4PV1 - chains C and D of the 8 polymer chains in the assembly; structure by X-ray diffraction, 3.00 A resolution.

# Chain C
Protein: Apocytochrome f
From: Mastigocladus laminosus
UniProt: P83793 (CYF_MASLA); residues 1-289 here correspond to UniProt positions 45-333 (UniProt number = residue number + 44)
Sequence (289 residues; numbered 1 to 289; the number before each row is that of its first residue):
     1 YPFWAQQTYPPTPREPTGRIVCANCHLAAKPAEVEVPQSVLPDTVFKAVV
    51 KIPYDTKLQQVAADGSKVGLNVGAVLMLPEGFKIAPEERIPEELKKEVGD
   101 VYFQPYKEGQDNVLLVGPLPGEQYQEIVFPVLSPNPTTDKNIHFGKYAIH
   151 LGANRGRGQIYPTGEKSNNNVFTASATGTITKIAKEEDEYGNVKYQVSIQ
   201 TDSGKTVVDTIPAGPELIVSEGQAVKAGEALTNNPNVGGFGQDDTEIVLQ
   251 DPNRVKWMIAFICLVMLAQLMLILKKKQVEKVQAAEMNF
Not modelled in the structure: 289
Construct notes: conflict Pro11 (Glu55 in P83793)
Glycans and other covalent adducts: heme c (HEC) linked to Cys25
Bound ions: heme c Fe: Tyr1, His26
Residues lining bound ligands:
  - phosphatidic acid (7PH; (1R)-2-(dodecanoyloxy)-1-[(phosphonooxy)methyl]ethyl tetradecanoate): Asp251, Asn253, Arg254, Trp257, Met258, Ala260, Phe261, Leu264
  - heme c (HEC): Tyr1, Pro2, Trp4, Ala5, Thr8, Val21, Cys22, His26, Gln60, Gly69, Leu70, Asn71, Val72, Gly73, Ala74, Val75, Pro118, Asn154, Gly156, Arg157, Gly158, Gln159, Ile160, Tyr161, Pro162
  - dioleoyl-phosphatidylcholine (OPC; (7R,17E)-4-hydroxy-N,N,N,7-tetramethyl-7-[(8E)-octadec-8-enoyloxy]-10-oxo-3,5,9-trioxa-4-phosphaheptacos-17-en-1-aminium 4-oxide): Glu35, Val36, Pro37, Gln38

# Chain D
Protein: Cytochrome b6-f complex iron-sulfur subunit
From: Mastigocladus laminosus
Notes: EC 1.10.9.1
UniProt: P83794 (UCRI_MASLA); residues 1-179 here = UniProt positions 1-179
Sequence (179 residues; numbered 1 to 179; the number before each row is that of its first residue):
     1 MAQFTESMDVPDMGRRQFMNLLAFGTVTGVALGALYPLVKYFIPPSGGAV
    51 GGGTTAKDKLGNNVKVSKFLESHNAGDRVLVQGLKGDPTYIVVESKEAIR
   101 DYGINAVCTHLGCVVPWNAAENKFKCPCHGSQYDETGKVIRGPAPLSLAL
   151 CHATVQDDNIVLTPWTETDFRTGEKPWWV
Not modelled in the structure: 1-8, 47-54, 93-97
Disulfide bonds: Cys113-Cys128
Bound ions: 2Fe-2S cluster Fe: Cys108, His110, Cys126, His129
Residues lining bound ligands:
  - phosphatidic acid (7PH; (1R)-2-(dodecanoyloxy)-1-[(phosphonooxy)methyl]ethyl tetradecanoate): Gly33, Ala34, Tyr36, Pro37, Lys40
  - Octadecane (8K6): Val27, Ala31, Ala34, Pro37, Leu38
  - 2Fe-2S cluster (FES): Cys108, His110, Leu111, Gly112, Cys113, Cys126, His129, Ser131
  - dioleoyl-phosphatidylcholine (OPC; (7R,17E)-4-hydroxy-N,N,N,7-tetramethyl-7-[(8E)-octadec-8-enoyloxy]-10-oxo-3,5,9-trioxa-4-phosphaheptacos-17-en-1-aminium 4-oxide): Leu38, Val39, Phe42
What the authors report for this chain:
  - 2Fe-2S cluster coordination: His129

# Chain C / chain D interface
Residue-residue contacts - 21 pairs, chain C then chain D:
  Phe261(C) with Val30(D)
  Leu264(C) with Gly29(D); Val30(D)
  Val265(C) with Val30(D), hydrophobic
  Ala268(C) with Thr26(D); Val30(D), hydrophobic
  Met271(C) with Met19(D); Leu22(D), hydrophobic; Ala23(D)
  Leu272(C) with Ala23(D), hydrophobic; Phe24(D), hydrophobic; Val27(D), hydrophobic
  Leu274(C) with Met19(D)
  Lys275(C) with Arg16(D), hydrogen bond (side chain-backbone); Met19(D); Asn20(D); Ala23(D)
  Gln278(C) with Arg15(D), hydrogen bond (side chain-backbone); Arg16(D); Met19(D)
  Val282(C) with Arg16(D)
Interface residues without a listed pair, chain C (11 interface residues in all): Ala285
Interface residues without a listed pair, chain D (15 interface residues in all): Val10, Pro11, Gly33, Ala34

# Summary
The interface between chain C and chain D involves 11 residues on one side and 15 on the other, with 2
hydrogen bonds. Polar pairs include Lys275(C)-Arg16(D) and Gln278(C)-Arg15(D). Phosphatidic acid is bound
between chain C and chain D. Bound to chain C: dioleoyl-phosphatidylcholine. From the paper: 2Fe-2S cluster
coordination by His129(D).
Here chain C is Apocytochrome f and chain D is Cytochrome b6-f complex iron-sulfur subunit, both from
Mastigocladus laminosus. Entry 4PV1 (Cytochrome B6F structure from M. laminosus with the quinone analog
inhibitor stigmatellin) was determined by X-ray diffraction.
